Entry 6ZNV (X-ray diffraction, 1.14 A resolution); this record covers chain A.

# Chain A
Name: Protein polybromo-1
Source organism: Homo sapiens
UniProtKB: Q86U86 (PB1_HUMAN); residue numbers follow UniProt; this construct covers 178-291
Amino-acid sequence (116 residues; numbered 176 to 291; the number before each row is that of its first residue):
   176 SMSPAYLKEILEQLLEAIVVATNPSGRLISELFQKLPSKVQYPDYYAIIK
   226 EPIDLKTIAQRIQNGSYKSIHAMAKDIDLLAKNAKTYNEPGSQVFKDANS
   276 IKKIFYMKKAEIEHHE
Disordered / not traced: 176
Sequence notes: expression tag (176-177)
Metal / ion sites: Zn2+ site 1: Glu-184, Glu-187, His-290, Glu-291; Zn2+ site 2: His-246, His-289 (together with acetate ion)
Ligand contacts: QMW (1-[3-azanyl-6-(2-hydroxyphenyl)pyridazin-4-yl]piperidin-4-ol): Leu-207, Phe-208, Lys-210, Leu-211, Pro-212, Tyr-217, Tyr-220, Ile-228, Asp-229, Leu-255, Asn-258, Ala-259, Tyr-262, Asn-263, Val-269
Curated features (UniProtKB/Swiss-Prot):
  - modified residue: Ser-178 (Phosphoserine)
  - cross-link: Lys-210 (Glycyl lysine isopeptide (Lys-Gly) (interchain with G-Cter in SUMO2))
  - natural variant: Arg-202 (R202C: Found in a endometrial cancer cell line), Glu-206 (E206K: Found in hematopoietic and lymphoid cancer cell lines), Glu-226 (E226G: Found in hematopoietic and lymphoid cancer cell lines), Ile-228 (I228V: Found in a breast cancer cell line), Thr-232 (T232P: Found in a case of clear cell renal carcinoma), Ile-233 (I233T: Found in a renal carcinoma cell line), Ala-256 (A256T: Found in an ovary carcinoma cell line)

# Summary
Bound to chain A: compound QMW. Glu-184, Glu-187, His-290 and Glu-291 coordinate Zn2+ site 1. His-246 and
His-289 coordinate Zn2+ site 2.
Chain A is Protein polybromo-1 (Homo sapiens); the structure, Protein polybromo-1 (PB1 BD2) Bound To DP28, was
determined by X-ray diffraction, deposited together with 6ZS2, 6ZS3, 6ZS4 and 6ZN6.
